PDB entry 4Y8M | X-ray diffraction, 2.80 A resolution | chains A and G of the 28 polymer chains in the assembly

== Chain A ==
Molecule: Proteasome subunit alpha type-2
From: Saccharomyces cerevisiae S288c
Notes: EC 3.4.25.1
UniProt: P23639 (PSA2_YEAST); residues 1-250 here = UniProt positions 1-250
Chain sequence (250 residues; row label = number of the first residue in the row):
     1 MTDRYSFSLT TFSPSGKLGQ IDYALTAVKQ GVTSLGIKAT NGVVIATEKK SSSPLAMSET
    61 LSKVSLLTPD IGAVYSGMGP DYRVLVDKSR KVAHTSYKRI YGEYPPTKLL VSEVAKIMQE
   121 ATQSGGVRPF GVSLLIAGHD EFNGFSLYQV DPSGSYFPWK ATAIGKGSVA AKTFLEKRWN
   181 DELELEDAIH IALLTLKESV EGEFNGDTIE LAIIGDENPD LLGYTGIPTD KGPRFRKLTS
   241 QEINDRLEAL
UniProt features mapped onto this chain:
  - cross-link: Lys108 (Glycyl lysine isopeptide (Lys-Gly) (interchain with G-Cter in ubiquitin))

== Chain G ==
Molecule: Proteasome subunit alpha type-1
From: Saccharomyces cerevisiae S288c
Notes: EC 3.4.25.1
UniProt: P21243 (PSA1_YEAST); residues -8 to 243 here correspond to UniProt positions 1-252 (UniProt number = residue number + 9)
Chain sequence (252 residues; numbered -8 to 243; the number before each row is that of its first residue; numbers below 1 keep their minus sign (Met-8 is residue -8)):
    -8 MSGAAAASAA GYDRHITIFS PEGRLYQVEY AFKATNQTNI NSLAVRGKDC TVVISQKKVP
    52 DKLLDPTTVS YIFCISRTIG MVVNGPIPDA RNAALRAKAE AAEFRYKYGY DMPCDVLAKR
   112 MANLSQIYTQ RAYMRPLGVI LTFVSVDEEL GPSIYKTDPA GYYVGYKATA TGPKQQEITT
   172 NLENHFKKSK IDHINEESWE KVVEFAITHM IDALGTEFSK NDLEVGVATK DKFFTLSAEN
   232 IEERLVAIAE QD
Disordered / not traced: -8 to 1, 243
Ion coordination: Mg2+: Thr8, Tyr119, Arg122, Met125

== Interface between chain A and chain G ==
Contacting residue pairs - 64 pairs, chain A then chain G:
  Asp3(A) - Tyr124(G)
  Tyr5(A) - Ile7(G)
  Tyr5(A) - Ala123(G)  hydrophobic
  Tyr5(A) - Tyr124(G)  hydrophobic
  Leu9(A) - Ile9(G)  hydrophobic
  Leu9(A) - Ala123(G)  hydrophobic
  Gln20(A) - Ile9(G)
  Gln20(A) - Phe10(G)  hydrogen bond (side chain-backbone)
  Tyr23(A) - Phe10(G)  hydrophobic
  Tyr23(A) - Ser11(G)
  Tyr23(A) - Pro12(G)  hydrophobic
  Tyr23(A) - Gly14(G)
  Ala24(A) - Phe10(G)  hydrophobic
  Thr26(A) - Pro12(G)
  Thr26(A) - Glu13(G)
  Ala27(A) - Gly14(G)
  Ser52(A) - Tyr153(G)
  Pro54(A) - Lys158(G)
  Pro54(A) - Glu174(G)
  Leu55(A) - Tyr157(G)
  Leu55(A) - Lys158(G)  hydrogen bond (backbone-backbone)
  Leu55(A) - Ala159(G)
  Leu55(A) - Thr170(G)
  Leu55(A) - Glu174(G)
  Leu55(A) - Phe177(G)  hydrophobic
  Ala56(A) - Gly156(G)
  Ala56(A) - Tyr157(G)  hydrophobic
  Met57(A) - Arg37(G)
  Met57(A) - Val155(G)
  Met57(A) - Gly156(G)  hydrogen bond (backbone-backbone)
  Met57(A) - Tyr157(G)
  Met57(A) - Lys158(G)
  Thr60(A) - Tyr146(G)
  Thr60(A) - Val155(G)
  Thr60(A) - Gly156(G)  hydrogen bond (side chain-backbone)
  Leu61(A) - Tyr153(G)  hydrophobic
  Met78(A) - Phe10(G)  hydrophobic
  Met78(A) - Leu16(G)  hydrophobic
  Pro80(A) - Gln117(G)
  Pro80(A) - Ala151(G)
  Pro80(A) - Gly152(G)
  Pro80(A) - Tyr153(G)
  Asp81(A) - Gln117(G)
  Arg83(A) - Ala113(G)  hydrogen bond (side chain-backbone)
  Arg83(A) - Asn114(G)
  Arg83(A) - Gly152(G)  hydrogen bond (side chain-backbone)
  Arg83(A) - Tyr154(G)
  Val84(A) - Asn114(G)
  Val84(A) - Gln117(G)
  Asp87(A) - Lys110(G)  salt bridge
  Asp87(A) - Asn114(G)
  Gly126(A) - Arg122(G)
  Gly126(A) - Ala123(G)  hydrogen bond (backbone-backbone)
  Val127(A) - Gln121(G)
  Val127(A) - Arg122(G)
  Arg128(A) - Thr8(G)
  Arg128(A) - Phe10(G)
  Arg128(A) - Leu16(G)
  Arg128(A) - Thr120(G)  hydrogen bond (side chain-backbone)
  Arg128(A) - Gln121(G)  hydrogen bond (backbone-backbone)
  Pro129(A) - Phe10(G)
  Pro129(A) - Gln121(G)
  Phe130(A) - Gln121(G)
  Gly131(A) - Phe10(G)
Other interface residues (no listed pair), chain A (31 interface residues in all): Met1, Thr2, Ser53, Ala121
Other interface residues (no listed pair), chain G (33 interface residues in all): Leu173

== Overview ==
31 residues of chain A and 33 residues of chain G are in contact; the contacts include 9 hydrogen bonds and 1
salt bridge. Polar contacts include Asp87(A)-Lys110(G), Gln20(A)-Phe10(G) and Thr60(A)-Gly156(G). The Mg2+
site is built by Thr8(G), Tyr119(G), Arg122(G) and Met125(G).
Chain A is Proteasome subunit alpha type-2 and chain G is Proteasome subunit alpha type-1, both from
Saccharomyces cerevisiae S288c; the structure, Yeast 20S proteasome beta7-delta7_Cter mutant, was determined
by X-ray diffraction (same publication as 4Y69, 4Y6A, 4Y6V, 4Y6Z, 4Y70, 4Y74 and 34 further entries).
